5R4C - chains B and C of the 5 polymer chains in the assembly; structure by X-ray diffraction, 1.15 A resolution.

== Chain B ==
Name: gamma-chymotrypsin
From: Bos taurus
Notes: EC 3.4.21.1
Reference sequence: P00766 (CTRA_BOVIN); numbering as in UniProt (aligned over 16-146)
Sequence (131 residues; row label = number of the first residue in the row):
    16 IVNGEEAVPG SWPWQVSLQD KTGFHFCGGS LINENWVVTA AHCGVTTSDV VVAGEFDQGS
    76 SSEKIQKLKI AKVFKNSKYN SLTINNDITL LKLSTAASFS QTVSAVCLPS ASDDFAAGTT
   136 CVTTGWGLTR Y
Cystine bridges: Cys42-Cys58
UniProt features mapped onto this chain:
  - active site (Charge relay system): His57, Asp102

== Chain C ==
Name: gamma-chymotrypsin
From: Bos taurus
Notes: EC 3.4.21.1
Reference sequence: P00766 (CTRA_BOVIN); residues 149-245 here = UniProt positions 149-245
Sequence (97 residues; numbered 149 to 245; the number before each row is that of its first residue):
   149 ANTPDRLQQA SLPLLSNTNC KKYWGTKIKD AMICAGASGV SSCMGDSGGP LVCKKNGAWT
   209 LVGIVSWGSS TCSTSTPGVY ARVTALVNWV QQTLAAN
Not modelled in the structure: 149-150
Cystine bridges: Cys168-Cys182, Cys191-Cys220
UniProt features mapped onto this chain:
  - active site: Ser195 (Charge relay system)

== Chain B / chain C interface ==
Residue-residue contacts (148; chain B residue first):
  Ile16(B) - Gln156(C)
  Ile16(B) - Ala158(C)  hydrophobic
  Ile16(B) - Ser189(C)
  Ile16(B) - Asp194(C)  hydrogen bond (backbone-side chain)
  Val17(B) - Val188(C)
  Val17(B) - Ser189(C)  hydrogen bond (backbone-backbone)
  Val17(B) - Cys220(C)  hydrophobic
  Val17(B) - Thr222(C)
  Asn18(B) - Gly187(C)  hydrogen bond (side chain-backbone)
  Asn18(B) - Val188(C)
  Asn18(B) - Thr222(C)
  Gly19(B) - Gln157(C)
  Glu20(B) - Gln156(C)
  Glu20(B) - Gln157(C)  hydrogen bond (backbone-backbone)
  Glu21(B) - Arg154(C)  salt bridge
  Glu21(B) - Leu155(C)
  Glu21(B) - Gln156(C)
  Ala22(B) - Leu155(C)  hydrogen bond (backbone-backbone)
  Ala22(B) - Gln157(C)
  Trp27(B) - Gln157(C)  hydrogen bond
  Trp27(B) - Trp207(C)  hydrophobic
  Trp29(B) - Trp207(C)  hydrophobic
  Gln30(B) - Leu155(C)
  Gln30(B) - Pro198(C)
  His40(B) - Gly193(C)  hydrogen bond (side chain-backbone)
  Cys42(B) - Ser195(C)
  Gly43(B) - Ser195(C)  hydrogen bond (backbone-backbone)
  Gly43(B) - Gly196(C)
  Gly43(B) - Gly197(C)
  Gly44(B) - Gly196(C)
  Gly44(B) - Gly197(C)
  Ser45(B) - Pro198(C)
  Ile47(B) - Val238(C)  hydrophobic
  Ile47(B) - Leu242(C)  hydrophobic
  Asn48(B) - Leu242(C)
  Trp51(B) - Leu242(C)  hydrophobic
  Trp51(B) - Asn245(C)
  Val53(B) - Gly196(C)
  Val53(B) - Leu209(C)  hydrophobic
  Val53(B) - Ile212(C)  hydrophobic
  Thr54(B) - Gly196(C)
  Thr54(B) - Ile212(C)
  Ala55(B) - Gly196(C)
  Ala55(B) - Ile212(C)
  His57(B) - Ser195(C)  hydrogen bond
  His57(B) - Ser214(C)
  Cys58(B) - Ser195(C)
  Phe71(B) - Asp153(C)
  Phe71(B) - Arg154(C)
  Phe71(B) - Leu155(C)  hydrogen bond (backbone-backbone)
  Asp72(B) - Asp153(C)
  Asp72(B) - Arg154(C)  salt bridge
  Gln73(B) - Asp153(C)  hydrogen bond (backbone-backbone)
  Gly74(B) - Asp153(C)
  Phe89(B) - Trp237(C)
  Phe89(B) - Thr241(C)
  Phe89(B) - Asn245(C)
  Asn91(B) - Trp237(C)
  Thr98(B) - Met180(C)
  Ile99(B) - Met180(C)
  Ile99(B) - Ser214(C)
  Asn100(B) - Lys177(C)
  Asn100(B) - Ala179(C)
  Asn100(B) - Met180(C)
  Asn101(B) - Ala179(C)
  Asn101(B) - Leu234(C)
  Asp102(B) - Ser214(C)  hydrogen bond
  Asp102(B) - Ala229(C)
  Ile103(B) - Ile212(C)  hydrophobic
  Ile103(B) - Leu234(C)  hydrophobic
  Ile103(B) - Trp237(C)  hydrophobic
  Ile103(B) - Val238(C)  hydrophobic
  Leu105(B) - Trp237(C)  hydrophobic
  Leu105(B) - Thr241(C)
  Leu105(B) - Leu242(C)  hydrophobic
  Lys107(B) - Asn245(C)  hydrogen bond (side chain-backbone)
  Val121(B) - Val200(C)  hydrophobic
  Val121(B) - Trp207(C)
  Val121(B) - Leu209(C)
  Cys122(B) - Trp207(C)  hydrogen bond (backbone-backbone)
  Cys122(B) - Thr208(C)
  Cys122(B) - Leu209(C)  hydrogen bond (backbone-backbone)
  Leu123(B) - Thr208(C)
  Leu123(B) - Val238(C)  hydrophobic
  Pro124(B) - Thr208(C)
  Pro124(B) - Leu209(C)
  Pro124(B) - Val231(C)
  Pro124(B) - Thr232(C)
  Pro124(B) - Val235(C)
  Ser125(B) - Thr232(C)
  Ala126(B) - Thr232(C)
  Ala126(B) - Val235(C)
  Ala126(B) - Asn236(C)
  Asp128(B) - Thr232(C)
  Asp129(B) - Lys203(C)  hydrogen bond (backbone-side chain)
  Phe130(B) - Leu162(C)  hydrophobic
  Phe130(B) - Lys203(C)
  Phe130(B) - Val210(C)  hydrophobic
  Ala131(B) - Leu162(C)
  Ala132(B) - Leu162(C)
  Ala132(B) - Leu163(C)
  Ala132(B) - Ser164(C)
  Gly133(B) - Leu162(C)  hydrogen bond (backbone-backbone)
  Thr134(B) - Leu160(C)
  Thr134(B) - Pro161(C)
  Thr134(B) - Leu162(C)  hydrogen bond (backbone-backbone)
  Thr135(B) - Ser159(C)
  Thr135(B) - Leu160(C)
  Cys136(B) - Ser159(C)
  Cys136(B) - Leu160(C)  hydrogen bond (backbone-backbone)
  Cys136(B) - Leu162(C)  hydrophobic
  Cys136(B) - Val200(C)
  Cys136(B) - Cys201(C)  disulfide
  Val137(B) - Ala158(C)
  Val137(B) - Ser159(C)
  Val137(B) - Pro198(C)
  Val137(B) - Leu199(C)
  Val137(B) - Val200(C)  hydrogen bond (backbone-backbone)
  Val137(B) - Trp207(C)  hydrophobic
  Thr138(B) - Gln157(C)
  Thr138(B) - Ala158(C)  hydrogen bond (backbone-backbone)
  Thr138(B) - Leu160(C)
  Thr138(B) - Ser190(C)
  Thr138(B) - Pro198(C)  hydrogen bond (side chain-backbone)
  Thr138(B) - Val213(C)
  Thr139(B) - Gln156(C)
  Thr139(B) - Gln157(C)
  Thr139(B) - Pro198(C)
  Gly140(B) - Leu155(C)
  Gly140(B) - Gln156(C)  hydrogen bond (backbone-backbone)
  Gly140(B) - Asp194(C)
  Trp141(B) - Thr151(C)
  Trp141(B) - Pro152(C)
  Trp141(B) - Asp153(C)  hydrogen bond (side chain-backbone)
  Trp141(B) - Arg154(C)
  Trp141(B) - Leu155(C)
  Trp141(B) - Asp194(C)
  Gly142(B) - Pro152(C)
  Gly142(B) - Met192(C)
  Gly142(B) - Gly193(C)
  Gly142(B) - Asp194(C)  hydrogen bond (backbone-side chain)
  Leu143(B) - Thr151(C)
  Leu143(B) - Cys191(C)
  Leu143(B) - Met192(C)  hydrogen bond (backbone-backbone)
  Thr144(B) - Pro152(C)
  Tyr146(B) - Met192(C)  hydrophobic
  Tyr146(B) - Ser218(C)
  Tyr146(B) - Thr219(C)
Also at the interface, not in a pair above, chain B (64 interface residues in all): Phe41, Lys90, Thr104
Also at the interface, not in a pair above, chain C (58 interface residues in all): Ala206, Trp215, Tyr228
Disulfides between the chains: Cys136(B)-Cys201(C)

== In short ==
The interface between chain B and chain C involves 64 residues on one side and 58 on the other, with 1
disulfide bond, 26 hydrogen bonds and 2 salt bridges. Polar contacts include Glu21(B)-Arg154(C),
Asp72(B)-Arg154(C) and Ile16(B)-Asp194(C).
Chain B is gamma-chymotrypsin and chain C is gamma-chymotrypsin, both from Bos taurus; the structure, Crystal
Structure of gamma-Chymotrypsin at pH 9, room temperature, was determined by X-ray diffraction.
